Entry 7TJF (electron microscopy, 2.60 A resolution); this record covers chains A and D of the 8 polymer chains in the assembly.

== Chain A ==
Name: Origin recognition complex subunit 1
From: Saccharomyces cerevisiae
Reference sequence: P54784 (ORC1_YEAST); residue numbers follow UniProt; this construct covers 1-914
Chain sequence (917 residues; numbered -2 to 914; the number before each row is that of its first residue; numbers below 1 keep their minus sign (Ser-2 is residue -2)):
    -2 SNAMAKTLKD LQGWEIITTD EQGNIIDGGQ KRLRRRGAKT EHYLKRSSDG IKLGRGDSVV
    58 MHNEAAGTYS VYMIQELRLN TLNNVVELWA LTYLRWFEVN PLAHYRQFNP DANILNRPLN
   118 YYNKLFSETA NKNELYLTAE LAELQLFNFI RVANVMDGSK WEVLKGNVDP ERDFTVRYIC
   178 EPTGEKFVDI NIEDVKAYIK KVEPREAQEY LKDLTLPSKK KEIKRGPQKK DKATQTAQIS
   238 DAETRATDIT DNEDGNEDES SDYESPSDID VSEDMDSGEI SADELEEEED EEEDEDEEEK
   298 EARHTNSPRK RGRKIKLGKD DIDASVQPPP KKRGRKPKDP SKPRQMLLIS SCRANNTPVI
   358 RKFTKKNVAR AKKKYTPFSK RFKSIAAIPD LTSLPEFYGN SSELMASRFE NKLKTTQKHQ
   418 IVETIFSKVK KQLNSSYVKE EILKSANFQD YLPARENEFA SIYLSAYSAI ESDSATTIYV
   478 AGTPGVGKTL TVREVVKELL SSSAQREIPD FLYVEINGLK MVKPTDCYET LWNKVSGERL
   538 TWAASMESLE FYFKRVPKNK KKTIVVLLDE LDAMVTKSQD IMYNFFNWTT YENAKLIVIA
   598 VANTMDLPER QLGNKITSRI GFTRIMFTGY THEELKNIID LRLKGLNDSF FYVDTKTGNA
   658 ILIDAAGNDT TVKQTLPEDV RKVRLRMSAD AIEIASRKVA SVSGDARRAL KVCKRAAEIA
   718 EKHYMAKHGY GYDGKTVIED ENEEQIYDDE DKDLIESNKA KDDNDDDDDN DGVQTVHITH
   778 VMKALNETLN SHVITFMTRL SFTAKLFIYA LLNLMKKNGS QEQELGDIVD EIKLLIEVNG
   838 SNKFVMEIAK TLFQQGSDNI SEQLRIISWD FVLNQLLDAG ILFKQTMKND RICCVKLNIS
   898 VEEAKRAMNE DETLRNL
Unresolved in the structure: -2 to 355, 398-403, 435-448, 661-675, 731-768
Sequence notes: expression tag (-2 to 0)
UniProt features mapped onto this chain:
  - binding site (ATP): Val435, Gly479 to Leu487, Glu567, Asn600, Arg704, Gly726 to Thr733
  - binding site (Mg(2+)): Asp566, Glu567
  - modified residue: Ser237 (Phosphoserine)
Ion coordination: Mg2+: Thr486 (together with ATP)
Small-molecule neighbours: ATP (adenosine-5'-triphosphate): Asn431, Ser432, Leu449, Pro450, Arg452, Thr480, Pro481, Gly482, Val483, Gly484, Lys485, Thr486, Leu487, Glu567, Tyr627, Ile635, Arg639, Ala703, Arg704
What the authors report for this chain:
  - binding site for ATP: Lys485, Arg704
  - Mg2+ coordination through a water molecule: Asp566
  - catalytic residues: Glu567
  - conformationally variable residues (side-chain flip): Asn600
  - catalytic residues: Asn600 (citing earlier work)

== Chain D ==
Name: Origin recognition complex subunit 4
From: Saccharomyces cerevisiae
Reference sequence: P54791 (ORC4_YEAST); numbering as in UniProt (aligned over 1-529)
Chain sequence (532 residues; numbered -2 to 529; the number before each row is that of its first residue; numbers below 1 keep their minus sign (Ser-2 is residue -2)):
    -2 SNAMTISEAR LSPQVNLLPI KRHSNEEVEE TAAILKKRTI DNEKCKDSDP GFGSLQRRLL
    58 QQLYGTLPTD EKIIFTYLQD CQQEIDRIIK QSIIQKESHS VILVGPRQSY KTYLLDYELS
   118 LLQQSYKEQF ITIRLNGFIH SEQTAINGIA TQLEQQLQKI HGSEEKIDDT SLETISSGSL
   178 TEVFEKILLL LDSTTKTRNE DSGEVDRESI TKITVVFIFD EIDTFAGPVR QTLLYNLFDM
   238 VEHSRVPVCI FGCTTKLNIL EYLEKRVKSR FSQRVIYMPQ IQNLDDMVDA VRNLLTVRSE
   298 ISPWVSQWNE TLEKELSDPR SNLNRHIRMN FETFRSLPTL KNSIIPLVAT SKNFGSLCTA
   358 IKSCSFLDIY NKNQLSNNLT GRLQSLSDLE LAILISAARV ALRAKDGSFN FNLAYAEYEK
   418 MIKAINSRIP TVAPTTNVGT GQSTFSIDNT IKLWLKKDVK NVWENLVQLD FFTEKSAVGL
   478 RDNATAAFYA SNYQFQGTMI PFDLRSYQMQ IILQELRRII PKSNMYYSWT QL
Unresolved in the structure: -2 to 45, 159-170, 190-207, 426-446
Sequence notes: expression tag (-2 to 0)
UniProt features mapped onto this chain:
  - modified residue: Ser9 (Phosphoserine)
Ion coordination: Mg2+: Thr109 (together with ATP)
Small-molecule neighbours:
  - ATP (adenosine-5'-triphosphate), molecule 1: Tyr61, Gly62, Pro103, Arg104, Gln105, Ser106, Tyr107, Lys108, Thr109, Tyr110, Asp113, Glu218, Thr252, Pro335, Lys338
  - ATP, molecule 2: His240, Arg263, Arg267
What the authors report for this chain:
  - binding site for ATP: Arg267

== Interface between chain A and chain D ==
Residue-residue contacts (155; chain A residue first):
  Ala366(A) - Gly175(D)
  Ala366(A) - Ser176(D)
  Ala368(A) - Ser176(D)
  Ala368(A) - Glu179(D)
  Ser404(A) - Leu186(D)
  Phe406(A) - Leu187(D)
  Lys409(A) - Leu154(D)
  Lys409(A) - His158(D)  hydrogen bond (backbone-side chain)
  Lys409(A) - Ile172(D)
  Lys409(A) - Ile210(D)
  Leu410(A) - Leu154(D)  hydrophobic
  Leu410(A) - Leu187(D)
  Leu410(A) - Lys209(D)  hydrogen bond (backbone-side chain)
  Leu410(A) - Ile210(D)
  Leu410(A) - Val243(D)  hydrophobic
  Lys411(A) - Thr208(D)
  Lys411(A) - Lys209(D)
  Lys411(A) - Ile210(D)
  Thr412(A) - Glu125(D)  hydrogen bond (side chain-backbone)
  Thr412(A) - Gln126(D)
  Thr412(A) - Thr208(D)  hydrogen bond (backbone-backbone)
  Thr412(A) - Ile210(D)
  Thr413(A) - Gln126(D)  hydrogen bond (backbone-side chain)
  Gln414(A) - Gln126(D)
  Gln414(A) - Thr208(D)
  Ile418(A) - Ile91(D)
  Val419(A) - Gln92(D)
  Lys428(A) - Gln92(D)
  Lys428(A) - Glu94(D)
  Ser432(A) - His240(D)
  Ser433(A) - Glu239(D)
  Ser433(A) - His240(D)
  Pro481(A) - Lys262(D)
  Pro481(A) - Arg263(D)
  Asn514(A) - Tyr232(D)
  Leu516(A) - Thr229(D)
  Leu516(A) - Tyr232(D)  hydrophobic
  Leu516(A) - Asn233(D)  hydrogen bond (backbone-side chain)
  Leu516(A) - Arg263(D)
  Lys517(A) - Phe181(D)
  Lys517(A) - Leu185(D)
  Lys517(A) - Asp189(D)  salt bridge
  Lys517(A) - Asn233(D)  hydrogen bond
  Met518(A) - Phe181(D)
  Met518(A) - Thr229(D)
  Val519(A) - Leu177(D)
  Val519(A) - Phe181(D)  hydrophobic
  Asp523(A) - Thr178(D)  hydrogen bond
  Arg536(A) - Glu179(D)  salt bridge
  Glu567(A) - Tyr232(D)  hydrogen bond
  Glu567(A) - Arg263(D)  salt bridge
  Asp569(A) - Arg263(D)  salt bridge
  Ala570(A) - Arg227(D)  hydrogen bond (backbone-side chain)
  Asn600(A) - Lys262(D)
  Asn600(A) - Arg263(D)
  Asp702(A) - Ser266(D)  hydrogen bond
  Arg704(A) - Glu239(D)  salt bridge
  Arg704(A) - Ser266(D)  hydrogen bond
  Arg704(A) - Arg267(D)
  Arg705(A) - Ser269(D)
  Arg705(A) - Gln270(D)  hydrogen bond
  Lys708(A) - Glu239(D)  salt bridge
  Lys708(A) - Ser266(D)  hydrogen bond (side chain-backbone)
  Lys708(A) - Arg267(D)  hydrogen bond (side chain-backbone)
  Lys708(A) - Phe268(D)  hydrogen bond (side chain-backbone)
  Lys708(A) - Ser269(D)
  Arg712(A) - Arg271(D)
  Glu715(A) - Arg84(D)  salt bridge
  Glu715(A) - Gln88(D)  hydrogen bond
  Glu718(A) - Arg84(D)  salt bridge
  Glu718(A) - Gln88(D)  hydrogen bond
  Lys719(A) - Arg84(D)
  Tyr729(A) - Arg84(D)  hydrogen bond
  Tyr729(A) - Lys87(D)
  Tyr729(A) - Gln88(D)
  Tyr729(A) - Gln92(D)  hydrogen bond (backbone-side chain)
  Asp730(A) - Ile91(D)
  Asp730(A) - Tyr123(D)  hydrogen bond
  His789(A) - Tyr274(D)
  Thr792(A) - Gln277(D)
  Phe793(A) - Pro103(D)
  Phe793(A) - Leu254(D)  hydrophobic
  Phe793(A) - Gln277(D)  hydrogen bond (backbone-side chain)
  Arg796(A) - Gln277(D)
  Arg796(A) - Ile278(D)
  Arg796(A) - Gln279(D)  hydrogen bond
  Arg796(A) - Arg332(D)  hydrogen bond (backbone-side chain)
  Leu797(A) - Gln277(D)
  Leu797(A) - Arg332(D)  hydrogen bond (backbone-side chain)
  Ser798(A) - Phe328(D)
  Ser798(A) - Glu329(D)
  Ser798(A) - Thr330(D)  hydrogen bond (side chain-backbone)
  Ser798(A) - Arg332(D)
  Phe799(A) - Glu329(D)  hydrogen bond (backbone-backbone)
  Thr800(A) - Glu329(D)
  Thr800(A) - Thr330(D)  hydrogen bond (side chain-backbone)
  Lys830(A) - Arg515(D)
  Phe841(A) - Glu329(D)
  Ile845(A) - Glu329(D)
  Thr848(A) - Met326(D)
  Thr848(A) - Thr330(D)
  Gln852(A) - Met326(D)
  Gln852(A) - Asn368(D)  hydrogen bond
  Gln852(A) - Leu372(D)
  Gly853(A) - Arg322(D)
  Gly853(A) - Met326(D)
  Ser854(A) - Asp365(D)
  Asn856(A) - Lys369(D)  hydrogen bond (backbone-side chain)
  Ile857(A) - Asn368(D)
  Ile857(A) - Lys369(D)
  Ile857(A) - Leu372(D)  hydrophobic
  Ser858(A) - Gln381(D)
  Glu859(A) - Thr377(D)
  Glu859(A) - Ile516(D)
  Gln860(A) - Leu372(D)
  Gln860(A) - Asn375(D)  hydrogen bond
  Gln860(A) - Thr377(D)
  Leu861(A) - Thr377(D)
  Leu861(A) - Ile508(D)  hydrophobic
  Leu861(A) - Glu512(D)
  Leu861(A) - Arg515(D)
  Leu861(A) - Ile516(D)  hydrophobic
  Arg862(A) - Glu512(D)  salt bridge
  Ile864(A) - Phe331(D)  hydrophobic
  Ile864(A) - Leu372(D)  hydrophobic
  Ser865(A) - Thr330(D)  hydrogen bond (side chain-backbone)
  Ser865(A) - Phe331(D)
  Phe868(A) - Phe331(D)
  Phe868(A) - Ser333(D)
  Leu874(A) - Lys253(D)  hydrogen bond (backbone-side chain)
  Asp875(A) - Arg104(D)  salt bridge
  Asp875(A) - Thr252(D)  hydrogen bond (backbone-side chain)
  Asp875(A) - Lys253(D)
  Ala876(A) - Thr252(D)
  Ala876(A) - Lys253(D)
  Ala876(A) - Leu254(D)  hydrogen bond (backbone-backbone)
  Thr883(A) - Val475(D)
  Thr883(A) - Leu477(D)
  Thr883(A) - Asp479(D)  hydrogen bond
  Met884(A) - Ser473(D)
  Met884(A) - Ala474(D)
  Met884(A) - Val475(D)
  Lys885(A) - Thr470(D)
  Lys885(A) - Ala474(D)  hydrogen bond (backbone-backbone)
  Lys885(A) - Val475(D)  hydrogen bond (backbone-backbone)
  Lys885(A) - Gly476(D)
  Lys885(A) - Gln507(D)  hydrogen bond (backbone-side chain)
  Asn886(A) - Thr470(D)
  Asn886(A) - Met506(D)  hydrogen bond (side chain-backbone)
  Asn886(A) - Gln507(D)
  Asp887(A) - Gln507(D)  hydrogen bond
  Arg888(A) - Gln507(D)
  Arg888(A) - Ile509(D)
  Arg888(A) - Glu512(D)  salt bridge
  Ile889(A) - Gln505(D)
Interface residues without a listed pair, chain A (84 interface residues in all): Glu407, His416, Lys427, Gly482, Glu526, Thr573, Lys711, Met722, Val826, Val869, Gly877, Ile878
Interface residues without a listed pair, chain D (90 interface residues in all): Glu81, Ser95, Ile128, Lys183, Leu188, Val212, Asp236, Asn255, Thr336, Leu376, Asp467
The authors on this interface:
  - residue pairs: Tyr232(D)-Glu567(A), Arg263(D)-Glu567(A)

== Summary ==
The interface between chain A and chain D involves 84 residues on one side and 90 on the other, with 41
hydrogen bonds and 11 salt bridges. Among the polar pairs are Lys517(A)-Asp189(D), Arg536(A)-Glu179(D) and
Glu567(A)-Arg263(D). The paper describes contacts between Tyr232(D) and Glu567(A) and Arg263(D) and Glu567(A).
From the paper: catalytic residues Glu567(A) and Asn600(A); a binding site for ATP at Lys485(A), Arg704(A) and
Arg267(D).
Chain A is Origin recognition complex subunit 1 and chain D is Origin recognition complex subunit 4, both from
Saccharomyces cerevisiae; the structure, S. cerevisiae ORC bound to 84 bp ARS1 DNA, was determined by electron
microscopy together with 7TJH, 7TJI, 7TJJ and 7TJK from the same study.
